PDB entry 5F9H | X-ray diffraction, 3.10 A resolution | chains G and H of the 12 polymer chains in the assembly

Chain G:
Name: Probable ATP-dependent RNA helicase DDX58
Organism: Homo sapiens
Notes: EC 3.6.4.13
UniProt: O95786 (DDX58_HUMAN); numbering as in UniProt (aligned over 232-925)
Amino-acid sequence (695 residues; each row starts with the number of its first residue):
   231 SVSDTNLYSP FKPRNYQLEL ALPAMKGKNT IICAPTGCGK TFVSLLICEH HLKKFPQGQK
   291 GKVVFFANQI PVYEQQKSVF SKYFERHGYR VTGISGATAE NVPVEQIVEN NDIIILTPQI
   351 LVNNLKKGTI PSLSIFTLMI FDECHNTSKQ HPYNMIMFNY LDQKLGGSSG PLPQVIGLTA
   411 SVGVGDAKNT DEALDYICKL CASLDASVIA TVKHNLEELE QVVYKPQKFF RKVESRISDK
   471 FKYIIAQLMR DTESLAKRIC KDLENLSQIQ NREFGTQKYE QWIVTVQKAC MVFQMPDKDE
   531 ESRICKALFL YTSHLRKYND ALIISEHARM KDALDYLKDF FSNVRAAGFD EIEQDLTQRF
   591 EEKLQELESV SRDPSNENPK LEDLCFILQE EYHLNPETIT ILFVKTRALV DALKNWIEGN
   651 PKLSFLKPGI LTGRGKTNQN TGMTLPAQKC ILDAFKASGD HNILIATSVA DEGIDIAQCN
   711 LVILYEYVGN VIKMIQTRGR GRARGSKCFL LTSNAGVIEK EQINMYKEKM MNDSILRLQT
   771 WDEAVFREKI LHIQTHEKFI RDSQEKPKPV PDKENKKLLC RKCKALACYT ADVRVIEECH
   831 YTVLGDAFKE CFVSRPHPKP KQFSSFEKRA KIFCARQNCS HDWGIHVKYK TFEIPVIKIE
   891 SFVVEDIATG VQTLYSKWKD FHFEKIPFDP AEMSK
Disordered / not traced: 231-239, 492-501, 665-680, 794-797, 923-925
Sequence notes: expression tag (231)
Bound ions: Mg2+ near Thr-636 (its only coordinating residue here); Zn2+: Cys-810, Cys-813, Cys-864, Cys-869
Ligand contacts: GTP (guanosine-5'-triphosphate): His-830, His-847, Lys-851, Phe-853, Lys-858, Lys-861, Asp-872, Gly-874, Ile-875, Val-886, Ile-887, Lys-888
UniProt features mapped onto this chain:
  - motif: Asp-372 to His-375 (DECH box)
  - binding site (ATP): Ala-264 to Thr-271
  - binding site (Zn(2+)): Cys-810, Cys-813, Cys-864, Cys-869
  - modified residue: Asn-495 (Microbial infection: Deamidated asparagine), Asn-549 (Microbial infection: Deamidated asparagine), Thr-770 (Phosphothreonine), Ser-854 (Phosphoserine), Ser-855 (Phosphoserine), Lys-858 (N6-acetyllysine), Lys-909 (N6-acetyllysine)
  - cross-link: Lys-812 (Glycyl lysine isopeptide (Lys-Gly) (interchain with G-Cter in ubiquitin))
  - natural variant: Cys-268 (C268F: In SGMRT2), Glu-373 (E373A: In SGMRT2)
  - mutagenesis: Lys-270 (K270A: No IRF3 signaling activity. Loss of dsRNA-induced ATPase activity. No effect on ds-RNA binding. Changed RIG-I signaling pathway), Asp-372 to His-375 (Loss of dsRNA-induced ATPase activity. No effect on ds-RNA binding. Changed RIG-I signaling pathway), Thr-409 to Ser-411 (Loss of dsRNA-induced ATPase activity. No effect on ds-RNA binding. Changed RIG-I signaling pathway), Asn-495 (N495Q: Complete loss of herpes simplex virus 1 UL37-mediated deamidation; when associated with Q-549), Asn-549 (N549Q: Complete loss of herpes simplex virus 1 UL37-mediated deamidation; when associated with Q-495), Phe-633 to Thr-636 (Loss of dsRNA-induced ATPase activity. Changed RIG-I signaling pathway), Thr-697 to Asp-701 (No effect on dsRNA-induced ATPase activity. Changed RIG-I signaling pathway), Gln-726 to Arg-730 (Loss of dsRNA-induced ATPase activity. Changed RIG-I signaling pathway), Lys-788 (K788R: Decreased polyubiquitination. Loss of function in RIG-I signaling pathway. Decreased ubiquitination and function in RIG-I signaling pathway without effect on RNA-binding ...), Lys-849 (K849R: Decreased ubiquitination and function in RIG-I signaling pathway without effect on RNA-binding; when associated with R-788, R-851, R-888, R-907 and R-909), Lys-851 (K851R: Decreased ubiquitination and function in RIG-I signaling pathway without effect on RNA-binding; when associated with R-788, R-849, R-888, R-907 and R-909), Lys-888 (K888R: Decreased ubiquitination and function in RIG-I signaling pathway without effect on RNA-binding; when associated with R-788, R-849, R-851, R-907 and R-909), 2 further mutagenesis entries in UniProt
Reported in the primary citation:
  - binding site for GTP: His-830, His-847, Lys-858, Lys-861, Val-886, Lys-888
  - mutagenesis - H830A: increased binding to Cap-1 HP RNA
  - mutagenesis - H830A: increased binding to 2'-O-methylated 5'ppp HP RNA
  - mutagenesis - H830A: increased signaling in response to Cap-1 dsRNA
  - mutagenesis - H830A: increased signaling in response to 5'ppp 2'O-Me HP RNA
  - mutagenesis - H830A: increased signaling in response to in the absence of RNA stimulation
  - mutagenesis - H830A: unchanged expression
  - specificity-determining residues: His-830
  - mutagenesis - H830A: unchanged signaling in response to 5'ppp
  - mutagenesis - H830A: increased signaling in response to Cap-0 dsRNA

Chain H:
Molecule: 23-nt RNA strand
Sequence (23 nucleotides; each row starts with the number of its first residue):
     2 AAUAUAAUAG UGAUAUUAUA UUC
Covalently attached groups: guanosine-5'-triphosphate (GTP) linked to A2

Chain G / chain H interface:
Contacting residue pairs (56):
  Asn-298(G) / U22(H)  sugar contact
  Asn-298(G) / U23(H)  sugar contact
  Gln-299(G) / U22(H)  phosphate contact
  Gln-299(G) / U23(H)  phosphate contact
  Ile-300(G) / U23(H)  hydrogen bond to the phosphate
  Ile-300(G) / C24(H)  phosphate contact
  Ser-325(G) / C24(H)  phosphate contact
  Gly-326(G) / C24(H)  hydrogen bond to the phosphate
  Thr-347(G) / U23(H)  phosphate contact
  Thr-347(G) / C24(H)  hydrogen bond to the phosphate
  Gln-349(G) / U23(H)  sugar contact
  Gln-349(G) / C24(H)  sugar contact
  Ile-350(G) / C24(H)  sugar contact
  Asn-353(G) / C24(H)  hydrogen bond to the sugar
  Lys-379(G) / A5(H)  phosphate contact
  Lys-379(G) / U6(H)  salt bridge to the phosphate
  Gln-380(G) / U4(H)  phosphate contact
  Gln-380(G) / A5(H)  hydrogen bond to the phosphate
  His-381(G) / U4(H)  hydrogen bond to the phosphate
  His-381(G) / A5(H)  sugar contact
  Pro-382(G) / U4(H)  sugar contact
  Gln-507(G) / A8(H)  hydrogen bond to the base
  Gln-507(G) / U9(H)  sugar contact
  Lys-508(G) / U9(H)  hydrogen bond to the sugar
  Lys-508(G) / A10(H)  hydrogen bond to the sugar
  Glu-510(G) / U18(H)  hydrogen bond to the sugar
  Gln-511(G) / U9(H)  hydrogen bond to the sugar
  Val-514(G) / U17(H)  phosphate contact
  Lys-518(G) / U17(H)  salt bridge to the phosphate
  Arg-546(G) / U18(H)  hydrogen bond to the phosphate
  Arg-546(G) / A19(H)  salt bridge to the phosphate
  Lys-635(G) / A19(H)  sugar contact
  Lys-635(G) / U20(H)  sugar contact
  Thr-636(G) / A19(H)  sugar contact
  Thr-636(G) / U20(H)  sugar contact
  Arg-637(G) / U20(H)  hydrogen bond to the phosphate
  Arg-637(G) / A21(H)  salt bridge to the phosphate
  Thr-662(G) / A21(H)  phosphate contact
  Gly-663(G) / A21(H)  hydrogen bond to the phosphate
  Gly-663(G) / U22(H)  phosphate contact
  Arg-664(G) / U22(H)  hydrogen bond to the phosphate
  Thr-697(G) / U20(H)  hydrogen bond to the phosphate
  Thr-697(G) / A21(H)  hydrogen bond to the phosphate
  Ser-698(G) / U20(H)  hydrogen bond to the sugar
  Ser-698(G) / A21(H)  hydrogen bond to the sugar
  Ala-700(G) / A21(H)  sugar contact
  Val-718(G) / A7(H)  phosphate contact
  Val-718(G) / A8(H)  phosphate contact
  Asn-720(G) / U6(H)  phosphate contact
  Asn-720(G) / A7(H)  phosphate contact
  His-830(G) / A2(H)  sugar contact
  Phe-853(G) / C24(H)  base contact
  Lys-888(G) / A2(H)  phosphate contact
  Ser-906(G) / U17(H)  phosphate contact
  Trp-908(G) / A2(H)  phosphate contact
  Lys-909(G) / A3(H)  sugar contact
Other interface residues (no listed pair), chain G (48 interface residues in all): Pro-301, Ala-329, Glu-330, Asn-376, Gly-719, Cys-829, Lys-851, Ser-854, Ile-889, Lys-907, Asp-910
Other interface residues (no listed pair), chain H (18 interface residues in all): A16

Summary:
The interface between chain G and chain H involves 48 residues on one side and 18 on the other; the contacts
include 19 hydrogen bonds and 4 salt bridges. Polar contacts include Gln-507(G)/A8(H), Asn-353(G)/C24(H) and
Lys-508(G)/U9(H). From the paper: a binding site for GTP at His-830(G), His-847(G) and Lys-858(G) among
others; H830A of chain G increases binding to Cap-1 HP RNA.
Here chain G is Probable ATP-dependent RNA helicase DDX58 (Homo sapiens) and chain H is a 23-nt RNA strand.
Entry 5F9H (Crystal structure of RIG-I helicase-RD in complex with 24-mer 5' triphosphate hairpin RNA) was
determined by X-ray diffraction together with 5F98 and 5F9F from the same study.
